PDB entry 3VD2 | X-ray diffraction, 4.00 A resolution | chains C and H of the 8 polymer chains in the assembly

== Chain C ==
Molecule: Tumor protein p73
Organism: Homo sapiens
UniProt: O15350 (P73_HUMAN); residue numbers follow UniProt; this construct covers 115-312
Amino-acid sequence (210 residues; each row starts with the number of its first residue):
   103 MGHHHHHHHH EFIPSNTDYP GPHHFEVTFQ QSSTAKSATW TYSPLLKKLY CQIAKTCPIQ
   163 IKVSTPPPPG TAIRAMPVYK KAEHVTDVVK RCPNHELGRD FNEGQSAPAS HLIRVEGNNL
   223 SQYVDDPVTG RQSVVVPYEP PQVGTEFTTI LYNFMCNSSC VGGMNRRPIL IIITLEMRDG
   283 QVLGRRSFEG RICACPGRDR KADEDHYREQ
Not modelled in the structure: 103-109
Construct notes: initiating methionine (103); expression tag (104-114)
Ion coordination: Zn2+: Cys194, His197, Cys258, Cys262
Swiss-Prot annotation at these positions:
  - binding site (Zn(2+)): Cys194, His197, Cys258, Cys262
From the paper describing this entry:
  - binding site for the 14-nt DNA strand: Cys297
  - binding site for the 14-nt DNA strand: Lys138

== Chain H ==
Molecule: 14-nt DNA strand
Sequence (14 nucleotides; each row starts with the number of its first residue):
   700 ATGGACATGT CCAT

== How chain C and chain H interact ==
Pairs across the interface (13; chain C residue first):
  Asn259(C) - DG708(H)  hydrogen bond to the phosphate
  Ser261(C) - DT707(H)  hydrogen bond to the phosphate
  Ser261(C) - DG708(H)  hydrogen bond to the phosphate
  Arg268(C) - DT707(H)  phosphate contact
  Arg293(C) - DT707(H)  salt bridge to the phosphate
  Ile294(C) - DG708(H)  phosphate contact
  Cys295(C) - DG708(H)  phosphate contact
  Ala296(C) - DG708(H)  hydrogen bond to the phosphate
  Ala296(C) - DT709(H)  base contact
  Cys297(C) - DT709(H)  base contact
  Arg300(C) - DT707(H)  base contact
  Arg300(C) - DG708(H)  hydrogen bond to the base
  His308(C) - DA706(H)  phosphate contact
Interface residues without a listed pair, chain C (11 interface residues in all): Lys138

== Overview ==
11 residues of chain C face 4 of chain H across their interface; the contacts include 5 hydrogen bonds and 1
salt bridge. Polar pairs include Arg300(C)-DG708(H), Asn259(C)-DG708(H) and Ser261(C)-DT707(H). From UniProt:
4 Zn2+-binding residues on chain C. The paper reports a binding site for the 14-nt DNA strand at Cys297(C) and
Lys138(C).
Chain C is Tumor protein p73 (Homo sapiens) and chain H is a 14-nt DNA strand; the structure, structure of p73
DNA binding domain tetramer modulates p73 transactivation, was determined by X-ray diffraction together with
3VD0 and 3VD1 from the same study.
